Entry 4GMS (X-ray diffraction, 2.95 A resolution); this record covers chains A and D of the 12 polymer chains in the assembly.

== Chain A ==
Protein: Hemagglutinin HA1 chain
Source organism: Influenza A virus
UniProt: P03435 (HEMA_I75A3); residues 11-329 here correspond to UniProt positions 28-346 (UniProt number = residue number + 17)
Chain sequence (320 residues; row label = number of the first residue in the row):
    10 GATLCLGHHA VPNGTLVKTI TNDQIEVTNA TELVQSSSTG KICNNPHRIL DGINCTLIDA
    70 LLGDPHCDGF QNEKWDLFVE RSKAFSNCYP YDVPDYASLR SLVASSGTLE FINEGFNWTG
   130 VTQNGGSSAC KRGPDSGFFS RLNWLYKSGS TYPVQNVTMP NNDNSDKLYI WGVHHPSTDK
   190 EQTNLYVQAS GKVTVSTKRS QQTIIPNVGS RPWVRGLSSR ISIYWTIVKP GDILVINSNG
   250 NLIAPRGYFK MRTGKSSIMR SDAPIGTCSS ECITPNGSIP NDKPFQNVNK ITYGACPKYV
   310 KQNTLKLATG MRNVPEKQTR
Disordered / not traced: 326-329
Sequence notes: expression tag (10)
Cystine bridges: Cys52-Cys277, Cys64-Cys76, Cys97-Cys139, Cys281-Cys305
Covalent attachments: N-acetylglucosamine (NAG) linked to Asn38, Asn63, Asn126, Asn285; glycan linked to Asn165
Reported in the primary citation:
  - post-translational modification sites: Asn165

== Chain D ==
Protein: Hemagglutinin HA2 chain
Source organism: Influenza A virus
UniProt: P03435 (HEMA_I75A3); residues 1-176 here correspond to UniProt positions 347-522 (UniProt number = residue number + 346)
Chain sequence (176 residues; each row starts with the number of its first residue):
     1 GIFGAIAGFI ENGWEGMIDG WYGFRHQNSE GTGQAADLKS TQAAIDQING KLNRVIEKTN
    61 EKFHQIEKEF SEVEGRIQDL EKYVEDTKID LWSYNAELLV ALENQHTIDL TDSEMNKLFE
   121 KTRRQLRENA EDMGNGCFKI YHKCDNACIG SIRNGTYDHD VYRDEALNNR FQIKGV
Disordered / not traced: 172-176
Cystine bridges: Cys144-Cys148
Covalent attachments: N-acetylglucosamine (NAG) linked to Asn154

== Chain A / chain D interface ==
Pairs across the interface (9; chain A residue first):
  Ala106(A) - Arg76(D)
  Ser107(A) - Glu74(D)
  Ser107(A) - Gly75(D)
  Ser107(A) - Arg76(D)  hydrogen bond (side chain-backbone)
  Ser110(A) - Asp79(D)  hydrogen bond
  Leu111(A) - Val73(D)  hydrophobic
  Ile236(A) - Val73(D)  hydrophobic
  Lys238(A) - Ser71(D)  hydrogen bond (side chain-backbone)
  Lys238(A) - Glu72(D)  salt bridge

== Summary ==
6 residues of chain A and 7 residues of chain D are in contact, with 3 hydrogen bonds and 1 salt bridge. Polar
contacts include Lys238(A)-Glu72(D), Ser107(A)-Arg76(D) and Ser110(A)-Asp79(D). Covalently linked
N-acetylglucosamine: at Asn38(A), Asn63(A), Asn126(A) and Asn285(A). N-acetylglucosamine is covalently linked
to Asn154(D). From the paper: a modification site at Asn165(A).
Here chain A is Hemagglutinin HA1 chain and chain D is Hemagglutinin HA2 chain, both from Influenza A virus.
Entry 4GMS (Crystal structure of heterosubtypic Fab S139/1 in complex with influenza A H3 hemagglutinin) was
determined by X-ray diffraction, deposited together with 4GMT.
